PDB entry 6SPC | electron microscopy, 2.95 A resolution | chains a and h of the 21 polymer chains in the assembly

Chain a:
Molecule: 16S rRNA
Source organism: Pseudomonas aeruginosa
Sequence (1519 nucleotides; numbered 2 to 1526; 6 numbers in that range are skipped by the numbering (no residue carries them; nothing is unmodelled there); the number before each row is that of its first residue):
     2 A
     7 AAGAGUUUGA UCAUGGCUCA GAUUGAACGC UGGCGGCAGG CCUAACA
    55 AUGCAAGUC
    65 AGCGGAUAAA GGGAGCUUGC UCCUGGAUUC AGCGGCAGAC GGGUGAGUAA UGCCUAGGAA
   125 UCUGCCUGGU AGUGGGGGAU AACGUCCGGA AACGGGCGCU AAUACCGCAU ACGUCCUGAG
   185 GGAGAAAGUG GGGGAUCUUC GGACCUCACG CUAUCAGAUG AGCCUAGGUC GGAUUAGCUA
   245 GUUGGUGGGG UAAAGGCCUA CCAAGGCGAC GAUCCGUAAC UGGUCUGAGA GGAUGAUCAG
   305 UCACACUGGA ACUGAGACAC GGUCCAGACU CCUACGGGAG GCAGCAGUGG GGAAUAUUGG
   365 ACAAUGGGCG AAAGCCUGAU CCAGCCAUGC CGCGUGUGUG AAGAAGGUCU UCGGAUUGUA
   425 AAGCACUUUA AGUUGGGAGG AAGGGCAGUA AGUUAAUACC UUGCUGUUUU GACGUUACCA
   485 ACAGAAUAAG CACCGGCUAA CUUCGUGCCA GCAGCCGCGG UAAUACGAAG GGUGCAAGCG
   545 UUAAUCGGAA UUACUGGGCG UAAAGCGCGC GUAGGUGGUU CAGCAAGUUG GAUGUGAAAU
   605 CCCCGGGCUC AACCUGGGAA CUGCAUCCAA AACUACUGAG CUAGAGUACG GUAGAGGGUG
   665 GUGGAAUUUC CUGUGUAGCG GUGAAAUGCG UAGAUAUAGG AAGGAACACC AGUGGCGAAG
   725 GCGACCACCU GGACUGAUAC UGACACUGAG GUGCGAAAGC GUGGGGAGCA AACAGGAUUA
   785 GAUACCCUGG UAGUCCACGC CGUAAACGAU GUCGACUAGC CGUUGGGAUC CUUGAGAUCU
   845 UAGUGGCGCA GCUAACGCGA UAAGUCGACC GCCUGGGGAG UACGGCCGCA AGGUUAAAAC
   905 UCAAAUGAAU UGACGGGGGC CCGCACAAGC GGUGGAGCAU GUGGUUUAAU UCGAAGCAAC
   965 GCGAAGAACC UUACCUGGCC UUGACAUGCU GAGAACUUUC CAGAGAUGGA UUGGUGCCUU
  1025 CGGGAACUCA GACACAGGUG CUGCAUGGCU GUCGUCAGCU CGUGUCGUGA GAUGUUGGGU
  1085 UAAGUCCCGU AACGAGCGCA ACCCUUGUCC UUAGUUACCA GCACCUCGGG UGGGCACUCU
  1145 AAGGAGACUG CCGGUGACAA ACCGGAGGAA GGUGGGGAUG ACGUCAAGUC AUCAUGGCCC
  1205 UUACGGCCAG GGCUACACAC GUGCUACAAU GGUCGGUACA AAGGGUUGCC AAGCCGCGAG
  1265 GUGGAGCUAA UCCCAUAAAA CCGAUCGUAG UCCGGAUCGC AGUCUGCAAC UCGACUGCGU
  1325 GAAGUCGGAA UCGCUAGUAA UCGUGAAUCA GAAUGUCACG GUGAAUACGU UCCCGGGCCU
  1385 UGUACACACC GCCCGUCACA CCAUGGGAGU GGGUUGCUCC AGAAGUAGCU AGUCUAACCG
  1445 CAAGGGGGAC GGUUACCACG GAGUGAUUCA UGACUGGGGU GAAGUCGUAA CAAGGUAGCC
  1505 GUAGGGGAAC CUGCGGCUGG AU
Differences from the reference sequence: conflict A2, A72 (G2309540 in 1359201046), A101 (G2309511 in 1359201046)
From the paper describing this entry:
  - conformationally variable residues (side-chain flip): A1486, A1487

Chain h:
Molecule: 30S ribosomal protein S8
Source organism: Pseudomonas aeruginosa
UniProtKB: E2RXT9 (E2RXT9_PSEAI); residue numbers follow UniProt; this construct covers 2-125
Sequence (125 residues; each row starts with the number of its first residue; note: 3 numbers in that range are skipped by the numbering (no residue carries them; nothing is unmodelled there)):
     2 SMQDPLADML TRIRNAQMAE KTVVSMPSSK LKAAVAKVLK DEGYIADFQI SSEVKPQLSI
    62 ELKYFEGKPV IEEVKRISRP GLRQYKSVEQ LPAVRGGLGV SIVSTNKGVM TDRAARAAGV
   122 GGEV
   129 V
Unresolved in the structure: 93-94
Differences from the reference sequence: conflict Ala94 (Lys in E2RXT9), Val129 (Leu126 in E2RXT9)

Interface between chain a and chain h:
Contacting residue pairs - 75 pairs, chain a then chain h:
  U580(a) with Gln4(h), hydrogen bond to the sugar; Pro81(h), sugar contact
  G581(a) with Gln4(h), sugar contact; Arg80(h), salt bridge to the phosphate
  G582(a) with Pro6(h), phosphate contact; Arg80(h), salt bridge to the phosphate
  U583(a) with Pro6(h), phosphate contact; Ser30(h), hydrogen bond to the phosphate; Lys33(h), salt bridge to the phosphate
  U584(a) with Ser30(h), phosphate contact; Lys31(h), salt bridge to the phosphate
  C585(a) with Lys31(h), salt bridge to the phosphate
  G591(a) with Tyr86(h), hydrogen bond to the base; Asn107(h), base contact
  U592(a) with Tyr86(h), sugar contact; Thr106(h), sugar contact; Asn107(h), hydrogen bond to the base
  U593(a) with Tyr86(h), phosphate contact; Lys87(h), sugar contact; Ser88(h), phosphate contact; Ala118(h), sugar contact
  G594(a) with Ser88(h), hydrogen bond to the phosphate; Arg117(h), phosphate contact
  A635(a) with Asn107(h), phosphate contact; Lys108(h), sugar contact
  A636(a) with Leu32(h), sugar contact; Val104(h), base contact; Ser105(h), hydrogen bond to the base; Thr106(h), hydrogen bond to the base; Asn107(h), hydrogen bond to the base; Lys108(h), hydrogen bond to the base; Gly109(h), hydrogen bond to the base; Val110(h), sugar contact; Ala118(h), hydrogen bond to the base
  C637(a) with Lys31(h), phosphate contact; Leu32(h), phosphate contact; Tyr86(h), base contact; Ser105(h), sugar contact; Thr106(h), base contact; Asn107(h), hydrogen bond to the base
  U638(a) with Ser79(h), base contact; Arg80(h), hydrogen bond to the base; Arg84(h), base contact; Tyr86(h), base contact
  U646(a) with Lys56(h), phosphate contact
  A647(a) with Pro28(h), base contact; Val55(h), base contact; Lys56(h), salt bridge to the phosphate
  A749(a) with Ser2(h), hydrogen bond to the sugar
  C750(a) with Ser2(h), hydrogen bond to the sugar; Gln4(h), base contact
  C817(a) with Ser2(h), hydrogen bond to the sugar
  G818(a) with Ser2(h), sugar contact; Met3(h), sugar contact
  A819(a) with Asp9(h), hydrogen bond to the sugar; Arg13(h), hydrogen bond to the sugar
  C820(a) with Arg13(h), sugar contact; Asn16(h), hydrogen bond to the base
  U821(a) with Asn16(h), sugar contact
  A822(a) with Lys22(h), phosphate contact
  A854(a) with Met19(h), sugar contact
  U869(a) with Thr12(h), base contact; Arg15(h), phosphate contact; Asn16(h), hydrogen bond to the sugar
  C870(a) with Ala8(h), sugar contact; Thr12(h), hydrogen bond to the sugar; Arg15(h), salt bridge to the phosphate
  G871(a) with Ser2(h), hydrogen bond to the base; Asp5(h), sugar contact; Arg80(h), phosphate contact
  A872(a) with Gln4(h), hydrogen bond to the sugar; Arg80(h), phosphate contact; Pro81(h), phosphate contact; Leu83(h), phosphate contact
  C873(a) with Pro81(h), phosphate contact
Other interface residues (no listed pair), chain a (35 interface residues in all): G595, A634, G648, G855, G868
Other interface residues (no listed pair), chain h (44 interface residues in all): Ala20, Pro57, Ile78, Gly82, Val89, Met111, Ala119

In short:
35 residues of chain a and 44 residues of chain h are in contact, with 23 hydrogen bonds and 7 salt bridges.
Among the polar pairs are G591(a)-Tyr86(h), U592(a)-Asn107(h) and A636(a)-Ser105(h). The paper reports
conformational variability at A1486(a) and A1487(a).
Chain a is 16S rRNA and chain h is 30S ribosomal protein S8, both from Pseudomonas aeruginosa; the structure,
Pseudomonas aeruginosa 30s ribosome from an aminoglycoside resistant clinical isolate, was determined by
electron microscopy (same publication as 6SPE).
